7KIM - chains F and J of the 11 polymer chains in the assembly; structure by electron microscopy, 3.38 A resolution.

Chain F:
Name: RNA polymerase sigma factor SigA
Source organism: Mycobacterium tuberculosis
UniProt: A0A0H3LGM9 (A0A0H3LGM9_MYCTE); residues 1-528 here correspond to UniProt positions 3-530 (UniProt number = residue number + 2)
Chain sequence (528 residues; numbered 1 to 528; the number before each row is that of its first residue):
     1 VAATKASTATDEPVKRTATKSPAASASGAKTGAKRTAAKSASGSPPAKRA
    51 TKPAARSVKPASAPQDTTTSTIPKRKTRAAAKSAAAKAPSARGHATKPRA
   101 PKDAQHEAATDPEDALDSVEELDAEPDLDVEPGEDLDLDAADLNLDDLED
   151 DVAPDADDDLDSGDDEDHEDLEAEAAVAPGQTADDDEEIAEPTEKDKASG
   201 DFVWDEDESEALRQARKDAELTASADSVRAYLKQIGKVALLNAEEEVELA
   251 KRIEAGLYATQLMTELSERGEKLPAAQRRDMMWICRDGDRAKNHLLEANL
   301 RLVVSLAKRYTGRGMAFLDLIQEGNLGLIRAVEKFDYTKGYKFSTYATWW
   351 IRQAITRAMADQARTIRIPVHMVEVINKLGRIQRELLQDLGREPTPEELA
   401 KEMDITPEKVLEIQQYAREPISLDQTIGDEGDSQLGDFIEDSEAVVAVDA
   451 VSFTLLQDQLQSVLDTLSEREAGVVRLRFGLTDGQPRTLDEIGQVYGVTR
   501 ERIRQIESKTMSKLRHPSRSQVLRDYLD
Unresolved in the structure: 1-205, 528

Chain J:
Name: RNA polymerase-binding protein RbpA
Source organism: Mycobacterium tuberculosis
UniProt: P9WHJ4 (RBPA_MYCTO); residues 1-111 here = UniProt positions 1-111
Chain sequence (111 residues; numbered 1 to 111; the number before each row is that of its first residue):
     1 MADRVLRGSRLGAVSYETDRNHDLAPRQIARYRTDNGEEFEVPFADDAEI
    51 PGTWLCRNGMEGTLIEGDLPEPKKVKPPRTHWDMLLERRSIEELEELLKE
   101 RLELIRSRRRG
Unresolved in the structure: 1-2
Reported in the primary citation:
  - conformationally variable residues: Arg-79

Chain F / chain J interface:
Residue-residue contacts - 64 pairs, chain F then chain J:
  Glu-248(F) with Arg-101(J), salt bridge
  Lys-251(F) with Leu-97(J)
  Glu-254(F) with Leu-85(J); Arg-88(J), salt bridge; Arg-89(J); Leu-94(J); Leu-97(J)
  Ala-255(F) with Leu-98(J); Arg-101(J)
  Leu-257(F) with His-81(J); Trp-82(J), hydrophobic; Leu-85(J), hydrophobic
  Tyr-258(F) with Trp-82(J), hydrophobic; Ile-91(J); Leu-94(J), hydrophobic; Glu-95(J); Leu-98(J), hydrophobic
  Ala-259(F) with Leu-98(J)
  Gln-261(F) with Trp-82(J)
  Ala-276(F) with Arg-106(J), hydrogen bond (backbone-side chain)
  Gln-277(F) with Arg-106(J)
  Arg-279(F) with Arg-106(J); Arg-109(J)
  Asp-280(F) with Leu-102(J); Ile-105(J); Arg-106(J), salt bridge
  Met-281(F) with Leu-102(J), hydrophobic
  Trp-283(F) with Ile-105(J); Arg-108(J)
  Ile-284(F) with Arg-101(J); Leu-102(J), hydrophobic; Ile-105(J), hydrophobic
  Lys-292(F) with His-81(J), hydrogen bond
  Arg-330(F) with Arg-79(J)
  Glu-333(F) with Arg-79(J), salt bridge; His-81(J), salt bridge; Met-84(J); Arg-88(J)
  Lys-334(F) with Met-84(J)
  Phe-335(F) with Arg-88(J)
  Asp-336(F) with Arg-88(J), salt bridge; Arg-89(J), salt bridge
  Tyr-337(F) with Arg-89(J); Glu-93(J), hydrogen bond; Leu-97(J)
  Thr-338(F) with Arg-89(J), hydrogen bond
  Ile-427(F) with Arg-4(J)
  Phe-438(F) with Arg-4(J); Leu-6(J), hydrogen bond (backbone-backbone)
  Ile-439(F) with Gly-8(J)
  Glu-440(F) with Leu-6(J); Arg-7(J), salt bridge; Gly-8(J)
  Asp-441(F) with Gly-8(J)
  Ser-442(F) with Arg-7(J), hydrogen bond; Gly-8(J), hydrogen bond (backbone-backbone); Ser-9(J)
  Glu-443(F) with Ser-9(J); Val-14(J)
  Asp-449(F) with Tyr-16(J)
  Phe-453(F) with Tyr-16(J), hydrophobic
  Gln-457(F) with Thr-18(J)
  Thr-482(F) with Asp-23(J)
  Asp-483(F) with Arg-20(J), hydrogen bond (backbone-side chain)
Interface residues without a listed pair, chain F (39 interface residues in all): Arg-252, Val-332, Val-445, Gly-484
Interface residues without a listed pair, chain J (31 interface residues in all): Val-5, Gly-12

In short:
Chain F and chain J form an interface of 39 and 31 residues respectively, with 8 hydrogen bonds and 8 salt
bridges. Polar contacts include Glu-248(F)/Arg-101(J), Glu-254(F)/Arg-88(J) and Asp-280(F)/Arg-106(J). The
paper reports conformational variability at Arg-79(J).
Here chain F is RNA polymerase sigma factor SigA and chain J is RNA polymerase-binding protein RbpA, both from
Mycobacterium tuberculosis. Entry 7KIM (Mycobacterium tuberculosis WT RNAP transcription closed promoter
complex with WhiB7 transcription factor) was determined by electron microscopy, deposited together with 7KIF
and 7KIN.
